6YW6 - chains A and E of the 7 polymer chains in the assembly; structure by electron microscopy, 4.20 A resolution (low resolution: residue-level contacts below are approximate; hydrogen-bond / salt-bridge calls are withheld).

Chain A:
Molecule: Actin-related protein 3
Source organism: Homo sapiens
Reference sequence: P61158 (ARP3_HUMAN); residues 1-418 here = UniProt positions 1-418
Chain sequence (418 residues; row label = number of the first residue in the row):
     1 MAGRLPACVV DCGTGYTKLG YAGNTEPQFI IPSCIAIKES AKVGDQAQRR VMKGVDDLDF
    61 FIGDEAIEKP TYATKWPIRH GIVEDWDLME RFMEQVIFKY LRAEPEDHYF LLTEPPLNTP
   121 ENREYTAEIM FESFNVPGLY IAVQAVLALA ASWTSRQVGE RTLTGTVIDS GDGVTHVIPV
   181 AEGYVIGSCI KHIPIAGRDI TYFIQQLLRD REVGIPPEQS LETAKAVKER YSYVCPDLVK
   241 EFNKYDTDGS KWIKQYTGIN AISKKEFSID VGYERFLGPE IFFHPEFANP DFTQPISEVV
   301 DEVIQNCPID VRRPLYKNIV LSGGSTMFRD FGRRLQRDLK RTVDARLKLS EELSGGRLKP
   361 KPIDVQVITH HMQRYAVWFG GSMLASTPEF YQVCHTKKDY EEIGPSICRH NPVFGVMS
Not modelled in the structure: 1-2, 40-50, 355-358, 414-418
Residues lining bound ligands: ATP (adenosine-5'-triphosphate): G13, T14, G15, Y16, K18, Q144, D169, S170, G171, D172, K225, K228, E229, G323, G324, S325, M327, F328, R374, Y375, V377
UniProt features mapped onto this chain:
  - modified residue: A2 (N-acetylalanine), K240 (N6-acetyllysine), K244 (N6-acetyllysine), K251 (N6-acetyllysine), K254 (N6-acetyllysine)

Chain E:
Molecule: Actin-related protein 2/3 complex subunit 3
Source organism: Homo sapiens
Reference sequence: O15145 (ARPC3_HUMAN); residues 1-178 here = UniProt positions 1-178
Chain sequence (178 residues; each row starts with the number of its first residue):
     1 MPAYHSSLMD PDTKLIGNMA LLPIRSQFKG PAPRETKDTD IVDEAIYYFK ANVFFKNYEI
    61 KNEADRTLIY ITLYISECLK KLQKCNSKSQ GEKEMYTLGI TNFPIPGEPG FPLNAIYAKP
   121 ANKQEDEVMR AYLQQLRQET GLRLCEKVFD PQNDKPSKWW TCFVKRQFMN KSLSGPGQ
Not modelled in the structure: 1-5, 176-178
UniProt features mapped onto this chain:
  - modified residue: Y47 (Phosphotyrosine), K56 (N6-acetyllysine), K61 (N6-acetyllysine)
  - cross-link: K14 (Glycyl lysine isopeptide (Lys-Gly) (interchain with G-Cter in SUMO2))

Interface between chain A and chain E:
Pairs across the interface (18):
  D210(A) - T161(E)
  D210(A) - C162(E)
  D210(A) - V164(E)
  R211(A) - K158(E)
  R211(A) - W159(E)
  V239(A) - Y48(E)
  V239(A) - A51(E)
  F242(A) - K50(E)
  F242(A) - A51(E)
  I253(A) - W159(E)
  D270(A) - K158(E)
  D270(A) - W159(E)
  G272(A) - W159(E)
  Y273(A) - W159(E)
  E286(A) - F54(E)
  E286(A) - F55(E)
  F287(A) - F54(E)
  P290(A) - K56(E)
Other interface residues (no listed pair), chain A (16 interface residues in all): F203, Q206, E212, L238, N243
Other interface residues (no listed pair), chain E (15 interface residues in all): Y47, F163, K165, R166

Overview:
The interface between chain A and chain E involves 16 residues on one side and 15 on the other. Bound to chain
A: ATP.
Here chain A is Actin-related protein 3 and chain E is Actin-related protein 2/3 complex subunit 3, both from
Homo sapiens. Entry 6YW6 (Cryo-EM structure of the ARP2/3 1B5CL isoform complex) was determined by electron
microscopy.
